4FZC - chains Z and a of the 32 polymer chains in the assembly; structure by X-ray diffraction, 2.80 A resolution.

== Chain Z ==
Molecule: Proteasome component C5
From: Saccharomyces cerevisiae
Notes: EC 3.4.25.1
Reference sequence: P23724 (PSB1_YEAST); residues 1-222 here correspond to UniProt positions 20-241 (UniProt number = residue number + 19)
Chain sequence (222 residues; each row starts with the number of its first residue):
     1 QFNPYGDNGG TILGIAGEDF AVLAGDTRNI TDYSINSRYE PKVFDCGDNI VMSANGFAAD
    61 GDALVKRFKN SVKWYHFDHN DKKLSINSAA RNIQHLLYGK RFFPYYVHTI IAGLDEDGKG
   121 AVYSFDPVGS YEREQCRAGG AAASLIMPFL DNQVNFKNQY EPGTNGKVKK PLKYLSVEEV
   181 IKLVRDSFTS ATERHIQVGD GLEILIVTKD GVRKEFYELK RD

== Chain a ==
Molecule: Proteasome component PRE4
From: Saccharomyces cerevisiae
Notes: EC 3.4.25.1
Reference sequence: P30657 (PSB4_YEAST); residues 1-233 here correspond to UniProt positions 34-266 (UniProt number = residue number + 33)
Chain sequence (233 residues; numbered 1 to 233; the number before each row is that of its first residue):
     1 TQQPIVTGTS VISMKYDNGV IIAADNLGSY GSLLRFNGVE RLIPVGDNTV VGISGDISDM
    61 QHIERLLKDL VTENAYDNPL ADAEEALEPS YIFEYLATVM YQRRSKMNPL WNAIIVAGVQ
   121 SNGDQFLRYV NLLGVTYSSP TLATGFGAHM ANPLLRKVVD RESDIPKTTV QVAEEAIVNA
   181 MRVLYYRDAR SSRNFSLAII DKNTGLTFKK NLQVENMKWD FAKDIKGYGT QKI

== Interface between chain Z and chain a ==
Contacting residue pairs - 41 pairs, chain Z then chain a:
  Gln1(Z) with Thr1(a), hydrogen bond
  Phe2(Z) with Thr1(a); Arg104(a); Met107(a); Pro109(a), hydrophobic; Trp111(a), hydrophobic; Leu132(a), hydrophobic; Leu133(a), hydrophobic
  Asn3(Z) with Leu133(a)
  Pro4(Z) with Arg104(a), hydrogen bond (backbone-side chain); Met107(a), hydrophobic; Leu133(a)
  Tyr5(Z) with Arg104(a); Leu133(a)
  Asn8(Z) with Val135(a)
  Asn29(Z) with Tyr137(a)
  Ser34(Z) with His149(a), hydrogen bond
  Ile35(Z) with Arg156(a), hydrogen bond (backbone-side chain)
  Asn36(Z) with Tyr137(a), hydrogen bond; Ser139(a)
  Ser37(Z) with Ser138(a), hydrogen bond (side chain-backbone)
  Glu40(Z) with Arg128(a), salt bridge; Tyr137(a); Ser138(a), hydrogen bond (side chain-backbone)
  Phe57(Z) with Arg104(a); Leu133(a); Val135(a), hydrophobic
  Ala59(Z) with Tyr101(a); Leu133(a); Gly134(a); Val135(a)
  Asp60(Z) with Tyr101(a), hydrogen bond; Arg104(a), salt bridge
  Asp62(Z) with Thr136(a)
  Ala63(Z) with Tyr101(a), hydrophobic
  Lys66(Z) with Glu94(a), salt bridge
  Phe103(Z) with Arg104(a); Ser105(a)
  Glu218(Z) with Arg161(a), salt bridge
  Arg221(Z) with Asp160(a), salt bridge; Arg161(a)
Interface residues without a listed pair, chain Z (26 interface residues in all): Gly6, Arg38, Tyr39, Ala58, Tyr105
Interface residues without a listed pair, chain a (23 interface residues in all): Leu142, Ala148

== Summary ==
26 residues of chain Z and 23 residues of chain a are in contact, with 8 hydrogen bonds and 5 salt bridges.
Polar contacts include Glu40(Z)-Arg128(a), Asp60(Z)-Arg104(a) and Lys66(Z)-Glu94(a).
Here chain Z is Proteasome component C5 and chain a is Proteasome component PRE4, both from Saccharomyces
cerevisiae. Entry 4FZC (20S yeast proteasome in complex with cepafungin I) was determined by X-ray diffraction
(same publication as 4FZG).
